PDB entry 7ZX1 | X-ray diffraction, 2.83 A resolution | chains AAA and GGG of the 3 polymer chains in the assembly

Chain AAA:
Name: DNA polymerase theta
Source organism: Homo sapiens
Notes: EC 2.7.7.7
Reference sequence: O75417 (DPOLQ_HUMAN); residue numbers follow UniProt; this construct covers 1820-2261, 2307-2590
Sequence (726 residues; numbered 1820 to 2590; 45 numbers in that range are skipped by the numbering (no residue carries them; nothing is unmodelled there); the number before each row is that of its first residue):
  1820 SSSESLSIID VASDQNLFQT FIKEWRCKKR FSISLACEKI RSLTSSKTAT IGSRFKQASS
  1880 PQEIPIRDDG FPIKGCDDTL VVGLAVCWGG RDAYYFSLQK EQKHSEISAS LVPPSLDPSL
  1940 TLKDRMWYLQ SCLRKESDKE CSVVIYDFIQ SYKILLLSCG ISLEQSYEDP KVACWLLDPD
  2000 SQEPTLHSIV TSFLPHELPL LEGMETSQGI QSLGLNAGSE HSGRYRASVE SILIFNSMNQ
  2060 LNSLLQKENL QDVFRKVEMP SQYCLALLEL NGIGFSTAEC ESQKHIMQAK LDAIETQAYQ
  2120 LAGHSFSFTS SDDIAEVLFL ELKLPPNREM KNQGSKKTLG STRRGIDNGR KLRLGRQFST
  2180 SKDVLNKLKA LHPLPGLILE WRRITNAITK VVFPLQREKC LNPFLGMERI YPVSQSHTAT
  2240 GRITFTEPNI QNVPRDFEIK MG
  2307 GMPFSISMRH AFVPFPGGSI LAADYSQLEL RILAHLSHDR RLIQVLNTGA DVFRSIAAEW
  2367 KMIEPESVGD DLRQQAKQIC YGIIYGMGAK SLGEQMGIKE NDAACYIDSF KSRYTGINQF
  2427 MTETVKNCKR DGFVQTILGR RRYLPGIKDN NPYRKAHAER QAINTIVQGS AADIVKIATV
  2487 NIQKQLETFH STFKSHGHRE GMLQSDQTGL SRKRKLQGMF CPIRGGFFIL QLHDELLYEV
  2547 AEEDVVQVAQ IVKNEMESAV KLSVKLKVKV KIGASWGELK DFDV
Not modelled in the structure: 1820-1823, 1860-1884, 1922-1931, 2146-2176, 2510-2526
Construct notes: engineered mutation Gly2261 (Pro in O75417)
Swiss-Prot annotation at these positions:
  - region: Lys2142 to Phe2177 (Loop 1)
  - binding site (Mg(2+)): Asp2330, Tyr2331, Asp2540
  - mutagenesis: Ser1977 (S1977P: Decreased protein stability), Lys2181 (K2181A: Impaired ability to bypasse abasic sites), Arg2202 (R2202A: Impaired ability to bypasse abasic sites. In Pol-theta(RR) mutant; abolished polymerase activity; when associated with V-2254), Arg2254 (R2254A/V: Impaired ability to bypasse abasic sites; R2254V: In Pol-theta(RR) mutant; abolished polymerase activity; when associated with A-2202), Asp2540 to Glu2541 (Abolishes DNA polymerase activity)
Bound ions: Mg2+: Asp2540 (together with 2'-3'-dideoxyguanosine-5'-triphosphate)
Small-molecule neighbours:
  - 2'-3'-dideoxyguanosine-5'-triphosphate (DG3): Arg2241, Asp2330, Tyr2331, Gln2333, Glu2335, Phe2359, Arg2379, Lys2383, Gln2384, Tyr2387, Tyr2391, Asn2470, Asp2540
  - K8I ((2S,3R)-1-[3-cyano-6-methyl-4-(trifluoromethyl)pyridin-2-yl]-N-methyl-N-(3-methylphenyl)-3-oxidanyl-pyrrolidine-2-carboxamide): Leu2336, Leu2348, Val2351, Val2358, Ile2362, Glu2365, Trp2366, Ile2385, Cys2386, Ile2389, Ile2390, Met2402, Tyr2412, Ser2415, Phe2416, Arg2419, Tyr2420, Ile2423

Chain GGG:
Molecule: 16-nt DNA strand
Sequence (16 nucleotides; row label = number of the first residue in the row):
     2 TTCCAATGAC AGCCGC

Chain AAA / chain GGG interface:
Contacting residue pairs (42):
  Thr2128(AAA) - DA12(GGG)  phosphate contact
  Ser2129(AAA) - DG13(GGG)  phosphate contact
  Asp2131(AAA) - DG13(GGG)  phosphate contact
  Lys2209(AAA) - DG9(GGG)  sugar contact
  Lys2209(AAA) - DA10(GGG)  sugar contact
  Gln2234(AAA) - DT8(GGG)  phosphate contact
  Thr2237(AAA) - DA7(GGG)  phosphate contact
  Ala2238(AAA) - DA6(GGG)  phosphate contact
  Ala2238(AAA) - DA7(GGG)  hydrogen bond to the phosphate
  Thr2239(AAA) - DA6(GGG)  sugar contact
  Arg2241(AAA) - DA6(GGG)  base contact
  Thr2243(AAA) - DA7(GGG)  phosphate contact
  Thr2243(AAA) - DT8(GGG)  sugar contact
  Phe2244(AAA) - DT8(GGG)  sugar contact
  Thr2245(AAA) - DT8(GGG)  phosphate contact
  Thr2245(AAA) - DG9(GGG)  phosphate contact
  Glu2246(AAA) - DG9(GGG)  hydrogen bond to the phosphate
  Asn2248(AAA) - DT8(GGG)  hydrogen bond to the sugar
  Asn2251(AAA) - DA7(GGG)  base contact
  Asn2251(AAA) - DT8(GGG)  hydrogen bond to the base
  Gln2384(AAA) - DC4(GGG)  hydrogen bond to the base
  Tyr2387(AAA) - DC4(GGG)  base contact
  Gly2388(AAA) - DC4(GGG)  base contact
  Tyr2391(AAA) - DC4(GGG)  base contact
  Met2393(AAA) - DC4(GGG)  phosphate contact
  Gly2394(AAA) - DC4(GGG)  hydrogen bond to the phosphate
  Ser2397(AAA) - DC4(GGG)  hydrogen bond to the phosphate
  Arg2448(AAA) - DA6(GGG)  salt bridge to the phosphate
  Pro2458(AAA) - DT3(GGG)  base contact
  Tyr2459(AAA) - DT2(GGG)  hydrogen bond to the base
  Tyr2459(AAA) - DT3(GGG)  sugar contact
  Arg2460(AAA) - DT2(GGG)  hydrogen bond to the base
  Ala2462(AAA) - DT3(GGG)  base contact
  His2463(AAA) - DC5(GGG)  salt bridge to the phosphate
  Arg2466(AAA) - DT3(GGG)  hydrogen bond to the base
  Arg2466(AAA) - DC4(GGG)  hydrogen bond to the phosphate
  Arg2466(AAA) - DC5(GGG)  salt bridge to the phosphate
  Gln2467(AAA) - DC5(GGG)  phosphate contact
  Gln2467(AAA) - DA6(GGG)  hydrogen bond to the phosphate
  Asn2470(AAA) - DC5(GGG)  sugar contact
  Gln2474(AAA) - DC5(GGG)  hydrogen bond to the base
  Gln2474(AAA) - DA6(GGG)  sugar contact
Also at the interface, not in a pair above, chain AAA (34 interface residues in all): Gly2392, Asn2457

Overview:
The interface between chain AAA and chain GGG involves 34 residues on one side and 11 on the other; the
contacts include 13 hydrogen bonds and 3 salt bridges. Polar contacts include Asn2251(AAA)-DT8(GGG),
Gln2384(AAA)-DC4(GGG) and Tyr2459(AAA)-DT2(GGG). Chain AAA binds 2'-3'-dideoxyguanosine-5'-triphosphate and
compound K8I.
Here chain AAA is DNA polymerase theta (Homo sapiens) and chain GGG is a 16-nt DNA strand. Entry 7ZX1 (Crystal
structure of Pol theta polymerase domain in complex with compound 22) was determined by X-ray diffraction
(same publication as 7ZUS and 7ZX0).
